5TKD - chain A; structure by X-ray diffraction, 1.92 A resolution.

Chain A:
Molecule: Non-receptor tyrosine-protein kinase TYK2
Organism: Homo sapiens
Notes: EC 2.7.10.2; fragment: pseudo kinase domain
UniProt: P29597 (TYK2_HUMAN); numbering as in UniProt (aligned over 575-869)
Sequence (298 residues; each row starts with the number of its first residue):
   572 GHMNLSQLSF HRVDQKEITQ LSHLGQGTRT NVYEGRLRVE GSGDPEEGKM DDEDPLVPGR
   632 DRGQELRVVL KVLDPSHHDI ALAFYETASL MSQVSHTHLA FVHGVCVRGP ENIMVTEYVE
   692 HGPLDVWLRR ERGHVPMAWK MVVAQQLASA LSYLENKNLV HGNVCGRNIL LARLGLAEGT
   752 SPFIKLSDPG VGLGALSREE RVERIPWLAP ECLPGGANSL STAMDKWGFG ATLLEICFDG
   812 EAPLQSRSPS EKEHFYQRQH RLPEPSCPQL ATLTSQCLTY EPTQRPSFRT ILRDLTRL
Disordered / not traced: 572-580, 610-636, 786-791, 816-817, 838-840, 867-869
Sequence notes: expression tag (572-574)
Curated features (UniProtKB/Swiss-Prot):
  - modified residue: Tyr-604 (Phosphotyrosine)
  - natural variant: His-732 (H732R: In a colorectal adenocarcinoma sample)
Residues lining bound ligands: 7GL (6-[(3,5-dimethylphenyl)amino]-8-(methylamino)imidazo[1,2-b]pyridazine-3-carboxamide): Leu-595, Gly-596, Gln-597, Gly-598, Val-603, Val-640, Lys-642, Thr-687, Glu-688, Tyr-689, Val-690, Glu-691, His-692, Gly-693, Pro-694, Val-697, Arg-738, Leu-741, Ser-758
What the authors report for this chain:
  - binding site for 7GL: Lys-642, Thr-687, Glu-688, Val-690

In short:
Chain A binds compound 7GL. The paper reports a binding site for 7GL at Lys-642, Thr-687 and Glu-688 among
others.
Chain A is Non-receptor tyrosine-protein kinase TYK2 (Homo sapiens); the structure, Crystal structure of
tyrosine kinase 2 JH2 (pseudo kinase domain) complexed with 6-[(3,5-dimethylphe nyl)amino]-8-
(methylamino)imidazo[1,2-b]pyridazine-3-carbo xamide, was determined by X-ray diffraction, deposited together
with 5TKB.
